Entry 6MCQ (X-ray diffraction, 2.57 A resolution); this record covers chains A and B.

# Chain A
Molecule: LegK7
From: Legionella pneumophila subsp. pneumophila
Notes: EC 2.7.11.1
Reference sequence: Q5ZU83 (Q5ZU83_LEGPH); residues 11-530 here = UniProt positions 11-530
Amino-acid sequence (523 residues; row label = number of the first residue in the row):
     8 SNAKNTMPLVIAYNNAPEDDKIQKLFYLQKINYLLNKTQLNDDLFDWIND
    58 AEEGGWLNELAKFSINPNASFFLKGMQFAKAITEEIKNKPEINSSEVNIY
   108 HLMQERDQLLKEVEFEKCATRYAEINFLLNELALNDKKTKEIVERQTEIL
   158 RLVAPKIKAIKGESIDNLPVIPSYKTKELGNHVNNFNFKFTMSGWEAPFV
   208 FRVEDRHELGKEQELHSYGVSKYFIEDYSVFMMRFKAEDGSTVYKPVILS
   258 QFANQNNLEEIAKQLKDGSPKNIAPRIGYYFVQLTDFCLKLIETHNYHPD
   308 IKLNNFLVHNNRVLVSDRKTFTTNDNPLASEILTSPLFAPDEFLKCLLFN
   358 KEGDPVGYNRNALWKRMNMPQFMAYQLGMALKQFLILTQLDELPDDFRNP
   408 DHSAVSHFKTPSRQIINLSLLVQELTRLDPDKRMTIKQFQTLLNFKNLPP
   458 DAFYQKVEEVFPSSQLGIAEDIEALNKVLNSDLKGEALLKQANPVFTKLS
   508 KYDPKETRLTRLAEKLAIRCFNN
Disordered / not traced: 8-9, 529-530
Sequence notes: expression tag (8-10)
Reported in the primary citation:
  - mutagenesis - D307A: abolished catalytic activity with MOB kinase activator 1A (chain B)
  - catalytic residues: D307
  - mutagenesis - P282E, Y286A, N454E: decreased catalytic activity with MOB kinase activator 1A (chain B)
  - mutagenesis - R283A, R420A, K453E: unchanged catalytic activity with MOB kinase activator 1A (chain B)
  - mutagenesis - R319A: decreased stability
  - mutagenesis - D307A: decreased catalytic activity

# Chain B
Molecule: MOB kinase activator 1A
From: Homo sapiens
Reference sequence: Q9H8S9 (MOB1A_HUMAN); numbering as in UniProt (aligned over 33-216)
Amino-acid sequence (187 residues; numbered 30 to 216; the number before each row is that of its first residue):
    30 SNAEATLGSGNLRQAVMLPEGEDLNEWIAVNTVDFFNQINMLYGTITEFC
    80 TEASCPVMSAGPRYEYHWADGTNIKKPIKCSAPKYIDYLMTWVQDQLDDE
   130 TLFPSKIGVPFPKNFMSVAKTILKRLFRVYAHIYHQHFDSVMQLQEEAHL
   180 NTSFKHFIFFVQEFNLIDRRELAPLQELIEKLGSKDR
Disordered / not traced: 30, 214-216
Sequence notes: expression tag (30-32)
Metal / ion sites: Zn2+: C79, C84, H161, H166
Swiss-Prot annotation at these positions:
  - binding site (Zn(2+)): C79, C84, H161, H166
  - modified residue (Phosphothreonine): T35, T74, T181
Reported in the primary citation:
  - mutagenesis - D63R: decreased catalytic activity with LegK7 (chain A)
  - mutagenesis - T35D (0.96 +/- 0.35 uM), L36D/G37D: increased binding to LegK7 (chain A)
  - mutagenesis - A44L (0.6 +/- 0.2 uM): unchanged binding to LegK7 (chain A)
  - mutagenesis - T74D (Kd of 6.9 +/- 1.2 mu): decreased binding to LegK7 (chain A)
  - mutagenesis - D63A: abolished catalytic activity with LegK7 (chain A)

# Chain A / chain B interface
Pairs across the interface - 60 pairs, chain A then chain B:
  Y107(A) - Q174(B)
  K144(A) - M171(B)
  K145(A) - M171(B)
  K145(A) - Q172(B)  hydrogen bond (backbone-side chain)
  K145(A) - Q174(B)  hydrogen bond
  K145(A) - E176(B)  salt bridge
  E148(A) - D168(B)
  E148(A) - Q172(B)  hydrogen bond
  I149(A) - Q172(B)  hydrogen bond (backbone-side chain)
  I149(A) - Q174(B)
  R152(A) - Q172(B)  hydrogen bond
  K229(A) - Q174(B)  hydrogen bond
  S276(A) - D127(B)  hydrogen bond
  K278(A) - V62(B)
  K278(A) - L126(B)
  K278(A) - F132(B)  hydrogen bond (side chain-backbone)
  K278(A) - S134(B)
  N279(A) - N66(B)  hydrogen bond
  N279(A) - Q123(B)  hydrogen bond
  P282(A) - D63(B)
  P282(A) - N66(B)
  P282(A) - Q67(B)  hydrogen bond (backbone-side chain)
  R283(A) - N66(B)  hydrogen bond
  R283(A) - N69(B)
  R283(A) - M70(B)
  Y286(A) - Q67(B)
  Y286(A) - M70(B)
  Y286(A) - L71(B)  hydrophobic
  Y286(A) - T74(B)
  Y286(A) - H178(B)
  Y287(A) - M70(B)
  V289(A) - L36(B)  hydrophobic
  V289(A) - H178(B)
  Q290(A) - H178(B)
  D293(A) - L36(B)
  N317(A) - T74(B)
  N318(A) - M70(B)  hydrogen bond (side chain-backbone)
  R319(A) - T74(B)
  R319(A) - E175(B)  salt bridge
  R319(A) - H178(B)  hydrogen bond
  R420(A) - E51(B)  salt bridge
  R420(A) - E55(B)
  Q421(A) - V59(B)
  Q447(A) - G37(B)  hydrogen bond (side chain-backbone)
  Q447(A) - S38(B)
  T448(A) - G39(B)
  N451(A) - S38(B)
  N451(A) - G39(B)  hydrogen bond (side chain-backbone)
  N451(A) - L41(B)
  N451(A) - A44(B)
  F452(A) - N40(B)
  F452(A) - Q43(B)
  F452(A) - A44(B)  hydrophobic
  K453(A) - D63(B)  salt bridge
  N454(A) - W56(B)
  N454(A) - N60(B)  hydrogen bond
  N454(A) - D63(B)  hydrogen bond
  L455(A) - W56(B)  hydrophobic
  P456(A) - P48(B)
  P456(A) - E51(B)
Other interface residues (no listed pair), chain A (31 interface residues in all): K297
Other interface residues (no listed pair), chain B (37 interface residues in all): G73, E129, H185
The authors on this interface:
  - hot spots on chain A (mutagenesis) - P282E, Y286A: abolished binding to MOB kinase activator 1A (chain B)
  - hot spots on chain A (mutagenesis) - Y286A, N454E: decreased catalytic activity with MOB kinase activator 1A (chain B)
  - hot spots on chain B (mutagenesis) - D63A: abolished binding to LegK7 (chain A)

# Overview
31 residues of chain A and 37 residues of chain B are in contact, with 18 hydrogen bonds and 4 salt bridges.
Among the polar pairs are K145(A)-E176(B), R319(A)-E175(B) and R420(A)-E51(B). The paper reports the catalytic
residue D307(A); P282E, Y286A and N454E of chain A reduce catalytic activity with MOB kinase activator 1A
(chain B); 14 substitutions were tested in all.
Here chain A is LegK7 (Legionella pneumophila subsp. pneumophila) and chain B is MOB kinase activator 1A (Homo
sapiens). Entry 6MCQ (L. pneumophila effector kinase LegK7 in complex with human MOB1A) was determined by
X-ray diffraction (same publication as 6MCP).
